Entry 1NY6 (X-ray diffraction, 3.10 A resolution); this record covers chains B and C of the 7 polymer chains in the assembly.

# Chain B (and C)
Name: transcriptional regulator (NtrC family)
Source organism: Aquifex aeolicus
Notes: chain C of this document is another copy of the same molecule, construct and numbering; everything in this record applies to it too
UniProtKB: O67198 (O67198_AQUAE); residue numbers follow UniProt; this construct covers 122-387
Sequence (267 residues; row label = number of the first residue in the row):
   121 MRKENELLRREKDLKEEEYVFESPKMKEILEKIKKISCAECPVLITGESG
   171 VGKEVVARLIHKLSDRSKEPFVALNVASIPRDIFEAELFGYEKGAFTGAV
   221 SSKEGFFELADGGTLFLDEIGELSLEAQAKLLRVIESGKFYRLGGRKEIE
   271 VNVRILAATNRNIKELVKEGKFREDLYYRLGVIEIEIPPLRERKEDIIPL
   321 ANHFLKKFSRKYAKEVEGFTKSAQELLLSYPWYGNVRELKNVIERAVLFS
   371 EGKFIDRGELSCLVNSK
Not modelled in the structure: 121-141, 385-387 (chain C: 121-136, 385-387)
Construct notes: initiating methionine (121)
Ligand contacts: ADP (adenosine-5'-diphosphate): Glu168, Ser169, Gly170, Val171, Gly172, Lys173, Glu174, Val175, Asp238, Leu320, Phe324, Val356, Arg357, Lys360
Reported in the primary citation:
  - catalytic residues: Arg293 (proposed by the authors, not directly observed)

# Interface between chain B and chain C
Residue-residue contacts (44):
  Ile156(B) - Leu368(C)  hydrophobic
  Cys161(B) - Glu364(C)
  Glu205(B) - Ser198(C)
  Glu205(B) - Pro200(C)
  Lys213(B) - Lys223(C)  hydrogen bond (backbone-side chain)
  Gly214(B) - Tyr211(C)  hydrogen bond (backbone-side chain)
  Gly214(B) - Thr217(C)
  Ala215(B) - Ile203(C)
  Phe216(B) - Ile203(C)  hydrophobic
  Thr217(B) - Thr217(C)
  Leu245(B) - Ala197(C)
  Glu246(B) - Ala197(C)
  Glu246(B) - Ser198(C)
  Glu246(B) - Ile199(C)
  Glu246(B) - Pro200(C)
  Ala249(B) - Ala197(C)
  Ala249(B) - Ser198(C)
  Lys250(B) - Ser198(C)
  Arg253(B) - Ser198(C)  hydrogen bond
  Glu256(B) - Arg357(C)  salt bridge
  Tyr261(B) - Phe226(C)  hydrophobic
  Leu263(B) - Glu207(C)
  Gly264(B) - Glu207(C)  hydrogen bond (backbone-side chain)
  Gly265(B) - Glu207(C)
  Gly265(B) - Phe226(C)
  Arg266(B) - Glu207(C)  salt bridge
  Arg266(B) - Lys223(C)
  Arg266(B) - Glu224(C)  hydrogen bond (side chain-backbone)
  Arg266(B) - Gly225(C)
  Arg266(B) - Phe226(C)
  Arg266(B) - Leu229(C)
  Arg293(B) - Asn195(C)
  Arg293(B) - Ala197(C)
  Arg293(B) - Glu239(C)  salt bridge
  Glu294(B) - Tyr353(C)
  Asp295(B) - Ser169(C)  hydrogen bond
  Asp295(B) - Arg357(C)
  Tyr298(B) - Gly354(C)
  Arg299(B) - Arg357(C)
  Arg299(B) - Asn361(C)
  Arg299(B) - Glu364(C)  salt bridge
  Val302(B) - Asn361(C)
  Val302(B) - Arg365(C)
  Ile303(B) - Leu368(C)  hydrophobic
Interface residues without a listed pair, chain B (28 interface residues in all): Glu160, Leu252
Interface residues without a listed pair, chain C (30 interface residues in all): Val192, Gly218, Ala219, Lys331, Tyr332, Glu358, Phe369

# In short
28 residues of chain B face 30 of chain C across their interface, with 6 hydrogen bonds and 4 salt bridges.
Polar pairs include Glu256(B)-Arg357(C), Arg266(B)-Glu207(C) and Arg293(B)-Glu239(C). Bound to chain B: ADP.
The paper reports the catalytic residue Arg293(B).
Both chains are transcriptional regulator (NtrC family) (Aquifex aeolicus). Entry 1NY6 (Crystal structure of
sigm54 activator (AAA+ ATPase) in the active state) was determined by X-ray diffraction.
